Entry 1P3M (X-ray diffraction, 2.90 A resolution); this record covers chains C and D of the 10 polymer chains in the assembly.

# Chain C
Molecule: Histone H2A
Source organism: Xenopus laevis
Reference sequence: Q7ZT66 (Q7ZT66_9ZZZZ); residues 801-929 here correspond to UniProt positions 2-130 (UniProt number = residue number - 799)
Chain sequence (129 residues; each row starts with the number of its first residue):
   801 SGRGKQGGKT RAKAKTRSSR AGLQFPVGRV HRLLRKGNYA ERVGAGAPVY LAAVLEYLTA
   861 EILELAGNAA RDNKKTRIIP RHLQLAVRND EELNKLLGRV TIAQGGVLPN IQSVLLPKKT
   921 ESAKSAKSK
Disordered / not traced: 801-813, 921-929
Sequence notes: conflict Ala814 (Ser15 in Q7ZT66), Gly867 (Trp68 in Q7ZT66), Asn868 (Glu69 in Q7ZT66), 21 further conflict positions vs the reference (Q7ZT66) not listed

# Chain D
Molecule: Histone H2B
Source organism: Xenopus laevis
Reference sequence: P02281 (H2B1_XENLA); residues 1198-1322 here correspond to UniProt positions 1-125 (UniProt number = residue number - 1197)
Chain sequence (125 residues; row label = number of the first residue in the row):
  1198 PEPAKSAPAP KKGSKKAVTK TQKKDGKKRR KSRKESYAIY VYKVLKQVHP DTGISSKAMS
  1258 IMNSFVNDVF ERIAGEASRL AHYNKRSTIT SREIQTAVRL LLPGELAKHA VSEGTKAVTK
  1318 YTSAK
Disordered / not traced: 1198-1230
Sequence notes: conflict Gln1219 (Pro23 in P02281), Leu1242 (Met46 in P02281), Ser1257 (Gly61 in P02281), Val1266 (Ile70 in P02281)
UniProt features mapped onto this chain:
  - modified residue: Lys1213 (N6-acetyllysine)

# Chain C / chain D interface
Contacting residue pairs - 110 pairs, chain C then chain D:
  Arg817(C) with Tyr1318(D), hydrogen bond
  Ser819(C) with Lys1317(D)
  Arg820(C) with Lys1317(D); Tyr1318(D), hydrogen bond; Ala1321(D), hydrogen bond (side chain-backbone); Lys1322(D)
  Ala821(C) with Ala1314(D); Lys1317(D); Tyr1318(D), hydrophobic
  Gly822(C) with Lys1317(D)
  Gln824(C) with Tyr1237(D); Lys1240(D); Gln1244(D)
  Phe825(C) with Val1241(D), hydrophobic
  Pro826(C) with Tyr1237(D)
  Arg829(C) with Glu1232(D), salt bridge; Ser1233(D), hydrogen bond (side chain-backbone)
  Val830(C) with Phe1267(D), hydrophobic
  Arg832(C) with Glu1232(D), salt bridge
  Leu833(C) with Tyr1234(D); Phe1267(D), hydrophobic
  Leu834(C) with Phe1267(D), hydrophobic
  Tyr839(C) with Phe1267(D); Ala1271(D); Ser1275(D), hydrogen bond (backbone-side chain); Ile1286(D), hydrophobic
  Ala840(C) with Ser1284(D); Ile1286(D), hydrophobic
  Glu841(C) with Ser1284(D), hydrogen bond (backbone-backbone)
  Arg842(C) with Ser1284(D), hydrogen bond (backbone-backbone); Thr1285(D); Ile1286(D), hydrogen bond (backbone-backbone)
  Val843(C) with Thr1285(D); Ile1286(D)
  Gly844(C) with Thr1285(D); Ile1286(D), hydrogen bond (backbone-backbone)
  Gly846(C) with Ser1288(D)
  Ala847(C) with Ile1286(D); Thr1287(D); Ser1288(D); Ile1291(D), hydrophobic
  Val849(C) with Ala1314(D); Val1315(D); Tyr1318(D), hydrophobic
  Tyr850(C) with Ser1288(D); Ile1291(D), hydrophobic; Gln1292(D), hydrogen bond; Val1308(D), hydrogen bond (side chain-backbone); Gly1311(D); Thr1312(D); Val1315(D), hydrophobic
  Leu851(C) with Phe1267(D), hydrophobic; Ile1270(D), hydrophobic
  Ala853(C) with Glu1310(D); Gly1311(D); Ala1314(D), hydrophobic
  Val854(C) with Ile1270(D), hydrophobic; Val1295(D), hydrophobic; Ala1307(D)
  Leu855(C) with Val1263(D); Val1266(D), hydrophobic; Phe1267(D), hydrophobic
  Glu856(C) with Val1241(D)
  Tyr857(C) with Leu1303(D); His1306(D); Ala1307(D); Glu1310(D)
  Leu858(C) with Val1266(D), hydrophobic; Leu1303(D), hydrophobic
  Thr859(C) with Val1241(D); Val1263(D)
  Ala860(C) with Val1241(D), hydrophobic
  Ile862(C) with Met1259(D), hydrophobic
  Leu863(C) with Val1238(D); Leu1242(D), hydrophobic; His1246(D); Met1259(D), hydrophobic
  Glu864(C) with Val1245(D); His1246(D), salt bridge
  Gly867(C) with His1246(D)
  Asn868(C) with His1246(D)
  Thr876(C) with Thr1249(D); Gly1250(D), hydrogen bond (backbone-backbone)
  Arg877(C) with Gly1250(D); Ile1251(D); Ser1252(D)
  Ile878(C) with Thr1249(D); Gly1250(D), hydrogen bond (backbone-backbone); Ile1251(D); Ser1252(D), hydrogen bond (backbone-backbone); Ala1255(D)
  Ile879(C) with Ser1252(D); Ala1255(D)
  Pro880(C) with Ser1252(D); Ala1255(D); Ile1258(D), hydrophobic
  Leu883(C) with Ala1255(D); Ile1258(D), hydrophobic; Met1259(D), hydrophobic
  Glu892(C) with Pro1300(D); Glu1302(D), hydrogen bond (side chain-backbone); Leu1303(D), hydrogen bond (side chain-backbone)
  Leu893(C) with Leu1303(D), hydrophobic
  Lys895(C) with Pro1300(D)
  Leu896(C) with Arg1269(D), hydrogen bond (backbone-side chain); Leu1298(D), hydrophobic; Leu1299(D), hydrophobic
  Leu897(C) with Phe1262(D), hydrophobic
  Ile902(C) with Ile1258(D), hydrophobic
  Ala903(C) with Ile1258(D)
Other interface residues (no listed pair), chain C (54 interface residues in all): Leu823, Ala845, Glu861, Val900
Other interface residues (no listed pair), chain D (58 interface residues in all): Asp1248, Lys1254, Asp1265, Glu1268, Gly1272, His1279, Gly1301

# In short
The interface between chain C and chain D involves 54 residues on one side and 58 on the other; the contacts
include 17 hydrogen bonds and 3 salt bridges. Polar contacts include Arg829(C)-Glu1232(D),
Arg832(C)-Glu1232(D) and Glu864(C)-His1246(D).
Chain C is Histone H2A and chain D is Histone H2B, both from Xenopus laevis; the structure, Crystallographic
Studies of Nucleosome Core Particles containing Histone 'Sin' Mutants, was determined by X-ray diffraction
together with 1P34, 1P3A, 1P3B, 1P3F, 1P3G, 1P3I and 4 further entries from the same study.
